2E74 - chains E and H of the 8 polymer chains in the assembly; structure by X-ray diffraction, 3.00 A resolution.

== Chain E ==
Molecule: Cytochrome b6-f complex subunit 6
From: Mastigocladus laminosus
UniProt: P83795 (PETL_MASLA); residues 1-32 here = UniProt positions 1-32
Sequence (32 residues; row label = number of the first residue in the row):
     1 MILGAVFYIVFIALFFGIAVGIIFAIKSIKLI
Ligand contacts: dioleoyl-phosphatidylcholine (OPC; (7R,17E)-4-hydroxy-N,N,N,7-tetramethyl-7-[(8E)-octadec-8-enoyloxy]-10-oxo-3,5,9-trioxa-4-phosphaheptacos-17-en-1-aminium 4-oxide): Met1, Gly4, Ala5, Tyr8

== Chain H ==
Molecule: Cytochrome b6-f complex subunit 8
From: Mastigocladus laminosus
UniProt: P83798 (PETN_MASLA); numbering as in UniProt (aligned over 1-29)
Sequence (29 residues; row label = number of the first residue in the row):
     1 MEIDVLGWVALLVVFTWSIAMVVWGRNGL
Ligand contacts:
  - beta-carotene (BCR): Phe15, Ser18, Ile19, Val22
  - dioleoyl-phosphatidylcholine (OPC; (7R,17E)-4-hydroxy-N,N,N,7-tetramethyl-7-[(8E)-octadec-8-enoyloxy]-10-oxo-3,5,9-trioxa-4-phosphaheptacos-17-en-1-aminium 4-oxide): Val5, Trp8, Val9, Leu11, Leu12, Phe15

== Chain E / chain H interface ==
Contacting residue pairs (16):
  Leu3(E) - Glu2(H)
  Gly4(E) - Val5(H)
  Gly4(E) - Val9(H)
  Phe7(E) - Val5(H)  hydrophobic
  Tyr8(E) - Val9(H)  hydrophobic
  Tyr8(E) - Leu12(H)  hydrophobic
  Tyr8(E) - Val13(H)
  Tyr8(E) - Thr16(H)  hydrogen bond
  Phe11(E) - Leu6(H)  hydrophobic
  Phe11(E) - Val9(H)  hydrophobic
  Phe11(E) - Val13(H)  hydrophobic
  Ile12(E) - Val13(H)  hydrophobic
  Ile12(E) - Thr16(H)
  Phe15(E) - Trp17(H)
  Phe16(E) - Trp17(H)
  Ala19(E) - Trp17(H)  hydrophobic
Other interface residues (no listed pair), chain E (10 interface residues in all): Ile23
Other interface residues (no listed pair), chain H (10 interface residues in all): Ala10, Trp24

== In short ==
The chain E/chain H interface involves 10 residues from each chain; the contacts include 1 hydrogen bond. The
hydrogen-bonded pair is Tyr8(E)-Thr16(H). Dioleoyl-phosphatidylcholine is bound between chain E and chain H.
Bound to chain H: beta-carotene.
Here chain E is Cytochrome b6-f complex subunit 6 and chain H is Cytochrome b6-f complex subunit 8, both from
Mastigocladus laminosus. Entry 2E74 (Crystal Structure of the Cytochrome b6f Complex from M.laminosus) was
determined by X-ray diffraction together with 2E75 and 2E76 from the same study.
